PDB entry 4Z1L | X-ray diffraction, 3.00 A resolution | chains Q and R of the 28 polymer chains in the assembly

Chain Q:
Molecule: Proteasome subunit alpha type-4
Source organism: Saccharomyces cerevisiae
Notes: EC 3.4.25.1
UniProt: P40303 (PSA4_YEAST); residues -1 to 252 here correspond to UniProt positions 1-254 (UniProt number = residue number + 2)
Sequence (254 residues; each row starts with the number of its first residue; numbers below 1 keep their minus sign (Met-1 is residue -1)):
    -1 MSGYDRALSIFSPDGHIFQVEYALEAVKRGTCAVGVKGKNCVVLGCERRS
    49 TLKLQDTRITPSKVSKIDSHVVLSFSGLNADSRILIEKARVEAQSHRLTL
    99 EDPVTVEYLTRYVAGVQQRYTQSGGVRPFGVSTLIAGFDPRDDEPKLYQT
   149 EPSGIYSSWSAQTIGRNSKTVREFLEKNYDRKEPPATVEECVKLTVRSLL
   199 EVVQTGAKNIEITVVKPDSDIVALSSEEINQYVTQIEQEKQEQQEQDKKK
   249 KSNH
Not modelled in the structure: -1 to 0, 241-252
UniProt features mapped onto this chain:
  - modified residue: Thr58 (Phosphothreonine)

Chain R:
Molecule: Proteasome subunit alpha type-5
Source organism: Saccharomyces cerevisiae
Notes: EC 3.4.25.1
UniProt: P32379 (PSA5_YEAST); residues -7 to 252 here correspond to UniProt positions 1-260 (UniProt number = residue number + 8)
Sequence (260 residues; numbered -7 to 252; the number before each row is that of its first residue; numbers below 1 keep their minus sign (Met-7 is residue -7)):
    -7 MFLTRSEYDRGVSTFSPEGRLFQVEYSLEAIKLGSTAIGIATKEGVVLGV
    43 EKRATSPLLESDSIEKIVEIDRHIGCAMSGLTADARSMIEHARTAAVTHN
    93 LYYDEDINVESLTQSVCDLALRFGEGASGEERLMSRPFGVALLIAGHDAD
   143 DGYQLFHAEPSGTFYRYNAKAIGSGSEGAQAELLNEWHSSLTLKEAELLV
   193 LKILKQVMEEKLDENNAQLSCITKQDGFKIYDNEKTAELIKELKEKEAAE
   243 SPEEADVEMS
Not modelled in the structure: -7 to 0, 118-124, 243-252

How chain Q and chain R interact:
Pairs across the interface (64; chain Q residue first):
  Asp3(Q) - Glu117(R)
  Arg4(Q) - Glu117(R)
  Ala5(Q) - Val4(R)  hydrophobic
  Ala5(Q) - Glu117(R)  hydrogen bond (backbone-side chain)
  Ala5(Q) - Ser127(R)
  Ser7(Q) - Ser127(R)
  Ser7(Q) - Arg128(R)
  Ile8(Q) - Gln15(R)
  Phe9(Q) - Gln15(R)
  Phe9(Q) - Tyr18(R)  hydrophobic
  Phe9(Q) - Ser19(R)
  Phe9(Q) - Ala22(R)  hydrophobic
  Phe9(Q) - Leu73(R)  hydrophobic
  Phe9(Q) - Arg128(R)
  Phe9(Q) - Pro129(R)
  Phe9(Q) - Gly131(R)
  Ser10(Q) - Tyr18(R)
  Pro11(Q) - Tyr18(R)  hydrophobic
  Pro11(Q) - Glu21(R)
  Asp12(Q) - Glu21(R)
  Gly13(Q) - Tyr18(R)
  Gly13(Q) - Glu21(R)
  Gly13(Q) - Ala22(R)
  His14(Q) - Leu25(R)
  Ile15(Q) - Leu73(R)  hydrophobic
  Ile15(Q) - Arg128(R)
  Lys35(Q) - Glu52(R)  salt bridge
  Gln116(Q) - Ala75(R)
  Gln116(Q) - Asp76(R)
  Gln116(Q) - Arg128(R)
  Thr119(Q) - Arg128(R)  hydrogen bond (backbone-side chain)
  Gln120(Q) - Met126(R)
  Gln120(Q) - Ser127(R)  hydrogen bond (backbone-backbone)
  Gln120(Q) - Arg128(R)
  Gln120(Q) - Pro129(R)
  Gln120(Q) - Phe130(R)
  Ser121(Q) - Ser127(R)
  Gly122(Q) - Ser127(R)
  Ser151(Q) - Ala75(R)
  Gly152(Q) - Ala75(R)
  Ile153(Q) - Thr74(R)
  Ile153(Q) - Ala75(R)  hydrophobic
  Ser155(Q) - Leu51(R)
  Ser155(Q) - Ser55(R)
  Ser156(Q) - Leu51(R)
  Ser156(Q) - Glu52(R)  hydrogen bond
  Ser156(Q) - Ser55(R)  hydrogen bond (backbone-side chain)
  Trp157(Q) - Thr47(R)
  Trp157(Q) - Ser48(R)
  Trp157(Q) - Leu50(R)
  Trp157(Q) - Leu51(R)
  Trp157(Q) - Glu52(R)
  Ser158(Q) - Leu50(R)  hydrogen bond (backbone-backbone)
  Ser158(Q) - Glu52(R)  hydrogen bond
  Ala159(Q) - Leu50(R)
  Leu173(Q) - Leu50(R)  hydrophobic
  Glu174(Q) - Ser48(R)  hydrogen bond
  Glu174(Q) - Pro49(R)
  Glu174(Q) - Leu50(R)
  Tyr177(Q) - Leu50(R)  hydrophobic
  Arg179(Q) - Pro49(R)  hydrogen bond (side chain-backbone)
  Arg179(Q) - Leu50(R)
  Arg179(Q) - Leu51(R)  hydrogen bond (side chain-backbone)
  Arg179(Q) - Glu52(R)
Interface residues without a listed pair, chain Q (31 interface residues in all): Arg170
Interface residues without a listed pair, chain R (27 interface residues in all): Asp1, Ser53

In short:
Chain Q and chain R form an interface of 31 and 27 residues respectively, with 10 hydrogen bonds and 1 salt
bridge. Polar contacts include Lys35(Q)-Glu52(R), Ala5(Q)-Glu117(R) and Thr119(Q)-Arg128(R).
Chain Q is Proteasome subunit alpha type-4 and chain R is Proteasome subunit alpha type-5, both from
Saccharomyces cerevisiae; the structure, Yeast 20S proteasome in complex with belactosin C derivative 3, was
determined by X-ray diffraction.
